PDB entry 1J10 | X-ray diffraction, 2.10 A resolution | chain A

# Chain A
Protein: Beta-amylase
Organism: Bacillus cereus
Notes: EC 3.2.1.2
UniProtKB: P36924 (AMYB_BACCE); residues 1-516 here correspond to UniProt positions 31-546 (UniProt number = residue number + 30)
Sequence (516 residues; numbered 1 to 516; the number before each row is that of its first residue):
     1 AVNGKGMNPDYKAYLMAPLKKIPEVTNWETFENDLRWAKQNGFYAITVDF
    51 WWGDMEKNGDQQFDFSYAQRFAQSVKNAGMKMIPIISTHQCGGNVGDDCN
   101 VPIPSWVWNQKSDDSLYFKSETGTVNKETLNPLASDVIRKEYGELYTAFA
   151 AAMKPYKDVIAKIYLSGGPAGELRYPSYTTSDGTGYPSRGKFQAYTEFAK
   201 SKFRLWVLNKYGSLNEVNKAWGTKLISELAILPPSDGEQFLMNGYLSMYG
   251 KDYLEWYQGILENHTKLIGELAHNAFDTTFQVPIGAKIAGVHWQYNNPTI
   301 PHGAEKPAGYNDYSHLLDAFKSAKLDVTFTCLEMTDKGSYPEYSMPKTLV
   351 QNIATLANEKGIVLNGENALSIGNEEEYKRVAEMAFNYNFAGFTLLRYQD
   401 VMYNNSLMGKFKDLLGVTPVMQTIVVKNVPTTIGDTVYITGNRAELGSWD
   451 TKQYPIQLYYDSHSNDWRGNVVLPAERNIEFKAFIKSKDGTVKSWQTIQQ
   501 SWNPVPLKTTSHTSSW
Disulfide bonds: Cys-91/Cys-99
Bound ions: Ca2+: Glu-56, Asp-60, Gln-61, Glu-141, Glu-144
Curated features (UniProtKB/Swiss-Prot):
  - active site: Glu-172 (Proton donor), Glu-367 (Proton acceptor)
  - binding site (substrate): Asp-49, His-89, Asp-97, Lys-287, His-292, Thr-330, Asn-368, Ala-369, Arg-397
  - binding site (Ca(2+)): Glu-56, Asp-60, Gln-61, Glu-141, Glu-144

# In short
The Ca2+ site is built by Glu-56, Asp-60, Gln-61, Glu-141 and Glu-144. Curated annotation (UniProt) lists
active-site residues Glu-172 and Glu-367, 9 substrate-binding residues and 5 Ca2+-binding residues.
Chain A is Beta-amylase (Bacillus cereus); the structure, beta-amylase from Bacillus cereus var. mycoides in
complex with GGX, was determined by X-ray diffraction, deposited together with 1J0Y, 1J0Z, 1J11 and 1J12.
